PDB entry 4M9S | X-ray diffraction, 3.21 A resolution | chains A and B of the 8 polymer chains in the assembly

[Chain A (and B)]
Name: Cell death protein 4
From: Caenorhabditis elegans
Notes: chain B of this document is another copy of the same molecule, construct and numbering; everything in this record applies to it too
UniProtKB: P30429 (CED4_CAEEL); residues 1-549 here = UniProt positions 1-549
Sequence (549 residues; numbered 1 to 549; the number before each row is that of its first residue):
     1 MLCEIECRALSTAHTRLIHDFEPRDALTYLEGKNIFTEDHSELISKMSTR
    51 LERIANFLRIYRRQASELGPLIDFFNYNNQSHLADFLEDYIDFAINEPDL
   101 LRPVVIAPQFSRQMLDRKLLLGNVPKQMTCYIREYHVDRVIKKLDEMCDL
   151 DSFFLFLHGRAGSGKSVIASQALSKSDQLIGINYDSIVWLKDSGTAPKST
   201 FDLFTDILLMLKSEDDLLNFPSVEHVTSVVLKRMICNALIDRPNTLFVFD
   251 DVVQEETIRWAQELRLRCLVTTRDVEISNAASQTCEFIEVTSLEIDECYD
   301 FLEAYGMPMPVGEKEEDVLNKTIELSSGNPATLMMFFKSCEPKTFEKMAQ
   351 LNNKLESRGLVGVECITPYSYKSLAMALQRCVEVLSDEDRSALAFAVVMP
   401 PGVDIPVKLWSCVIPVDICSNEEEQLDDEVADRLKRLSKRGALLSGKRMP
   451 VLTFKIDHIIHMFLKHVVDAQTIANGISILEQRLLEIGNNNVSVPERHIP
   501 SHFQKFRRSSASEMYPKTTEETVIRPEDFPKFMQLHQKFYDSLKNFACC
Disordered / not traced: 418-423, 488-520 (chain B: 417-425, 492-520)
Modified positions: Mse1, Mse47, Mse114, Mse128, Mse147, Mse210, Mse234, Mse307, Mse309, Mse334, Mse335, Mse348, Mse376, Mse399, Mse449, Mse462, Mse533 (selenomethionine; parent Met); Mse514 (selenomethionine)
Ion coordination: Mg2+: S166, D250 (together with ATP)
Small-molecule neighbours: ATP (adenosine-5'-triphosphate): Mse128, Y131, I132, R133, R160, A161, G162, S163, G164, K165, S166, V167, Q171, D251, R273, F301, Y305, P330, A331, Mse334, T367, P368, Y369
Curated features (UniProtKB/Swiss-Prot):
  - binding site (ATP): Y131, G162, G164, K165, S166, V167, R273, T367, Y369
  - binding site (Mg(2+)): S166
  - mutagenesis: Q80 to C549 (In n1162; reduces the number of apoptotic corpses and restores the number of male tail rays in an icd-1 RNAi background), V230 (V230D: Loss of dimerization without affecting interaction with ced-9, loss of ced-3 activation and severe reduction in the number of cell corpses in embryos in a ced-1 mutant background ...), R233 (R233E: Severe reduction in the number of cell corpses in embryos in a ced-1 mutant background ...), Mse234 (M234E: Loss of dimerization without affecting interaction with ced-9, loss of ced-3 activation and severe reduction in the number of cell corpses in embryos in a ced-1 mutant background ...), D250 to D251 (Severe reduction in the number of cell corpses in embryos in a ced-1 mutant background), I258 (I258N: In n1948; no effect on the interaction with mac-1), A394 (A394W: Reduced interaction with ced-3)
From the paper describing this entry:
  - mutagenesis - A394W: abolished catalytic activity (autocatalytic processing of CED-3)
  - mutagenesis - L2F, G162E, S163F: decreased stability (proposed by the authors, not directly observed)
  - mutagenesis - A394W: unchanged catalytic activity (protease activity of the processed CED-3)

[How chain A and chain B interact]
Pairs across the interface (69):
  H19(A) with Mse1(B)
  D20(A) with R63(B)
  F21(A) with R63(B)
  E22(A) with R63(B), salt bridge
  D25(A) with H40(B), salt bridge
  Y77(A) with T37(B); D39(B), hydrogen bond
  N78(A) with T37(B); D39(B); H40(B); Q64(B)
  N79(A) with N34(B); I35(B); F36(B), hydrogen bond (side chain-backbone); Q64(B)
  Q80(A) with R63(B); Q64(B)
  H82(A) with Q64(B), hydrogen bond (side chain-backbone); S66(B)
  D116(A) with D151(B); R265(B)
  R117(A) with C236(B); I240(B)
  L119(A) with R265(B)
  L120(A) with C236(B), hydrophobic; L264(B); R265(B)
  L121(A) with R233(B), hydrogen bond (backbone-side chain); C236(B)
  N123(A) with V229(B)
  V124(A) with R265(B)
  P125(A) with R265(B)
  K126(A) with R265(B); S282(B), hydrogen bond (side chain-backbone); Q283(B)
  Mse128(A) with S282(B)
  D206(A) with T227(B); V229(B)
  L209(A) with V230(B), hydrophobic
  Mse210(A) with V229(B); R233(B), hydrogen bond (backbone-side chain)
  K212(A) with R233(B), hydrogen bond (backbone-side chain)
  E214(A) with R233(B), salt bridge; N237(B)
  L217(A) with R233(B); N237(B)
  K338(A) with N279(B)
  E341(A) with D432(B); K435(B); R436(B)
  P342(A) with R448(B)
  T344(A) with R448(B)
  K347(A) with D432(B), salt bridge
  Q350(A) with D428(B), hydrogen bond
  K354(A) with E429(B), salt bridge; D432(B)
  R358(A) with V416(B); E429(B), salt bridge
  C365(A) with N279(B)
  I366(A) with E276(B); N279(B); A280(B)
  T367(A) with R259(B), hydrogen bond (backbone-side chain); N279(B); A280(B)
  P368(A) with R259(B); N279(B); A280(B)
  Y369(A) with R259(B), hydrogen bond (backbone-side chain)
Also at the interface, not in a pair above, chain A (45 interface residues in all): R50, S174, L190, F220, R242, S370
Also at the interface, not in a pair above, chain B (37 interface residues in all): R59, V226, E255, E263

[In short]
The interface between chain A and chain B involves 45 residues on one side and 37 on the other, with 10
hydrogen bonds and 6 salt bridges. Polar pairs include E22(A)-R63(B), D25(A)-H40(B) and E214(A)-R233(B). From
the paper: L2F, G162E and S163F of chain A reduce stability; A394W of chain A abolishes catalytic activity
(autocatalytic processing of CED-3).
Both chains are Cell death protein 4 (Caenorhabditis elegans). Entry 4M9S (crystal structure of CED-4 bound
CED-3 fragment) was determined by X-ray diffraction together with 4M9X, 4M9Y, 4M9Z and 4M9R from the same
study.
